6IUD - chains C and D of the 6 polymer chains in the assembly; structure by X-ray diffraction, 2.51 A resolution.

# Chain C (and D)
Name: SpoOJ regulator (Soj)
Organism: Helicobacter pylori (strain ATCC 700392 / 26695)
Notes: chain D of this document is another copy of the same molecule, construct and numbering; everything in this record applies to it too
Reference sequence: O25759 (O25759_HELPY); residues 1-264 here = UniProt positions 1-264
Sequence (276 residues; each row starts with the number of its first residue; numbers below 1 keep their minus sign (Met-11 is residue -11)):
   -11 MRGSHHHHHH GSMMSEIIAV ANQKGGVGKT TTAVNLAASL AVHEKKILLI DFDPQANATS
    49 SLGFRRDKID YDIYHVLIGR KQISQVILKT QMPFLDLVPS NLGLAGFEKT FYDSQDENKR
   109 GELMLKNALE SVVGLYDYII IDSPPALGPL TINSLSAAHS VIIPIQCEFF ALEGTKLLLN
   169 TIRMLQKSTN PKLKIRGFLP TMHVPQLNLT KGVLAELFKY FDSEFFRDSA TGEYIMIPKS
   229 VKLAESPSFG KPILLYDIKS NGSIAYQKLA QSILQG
Unresolved in the structure: -11 to 0
Construct notes: initiating methionine (-11); expression tag (-10 to 0)
Metal / ion sites: Mg2+: Thr18 (together with ADP)
Ligand contacts:
  - ADP (adenosine-5'-diphosphate), molecule 1: Lys12, Gly13, Gly14, Val15, Gly16, Lys17, Thr18, Thr19, Asn45, Met190, Ile225, Pro226, Lys227, Ser228, Val229, Leu231, Ala232
  - ADP, molecule 2: Lys12, Glu156, Phe158
From the paper describing this entry:
  - mutagenesis - K199E, K199E/K230E (Kd 308 nM), K230E: decreased binding to the 24-nt DNA strand
  - mutagenesis - K199E/K227E/K230E/K247E: abolished binding to the 24-nt DNA strand

# How chain C and chain D interact
Contacting residue pairs (36):
  Gln11(C) with Gln43(D)
  Lys12(C) with Asn45(D)
  Gly13(C) with Gly13(D); Gly14(D)
  Gly14(C) with Lys12(D); Gly13(D), hydrogen bond (backbone-backbone)
  Gln43(C) with Gln11(D); Lys12(D); Glu161(D)
  Asn45(C) with Phe158(D)
  Ser48(C) with Phe158(D)
  Ser49(C) with Phe158(D)
  Arg54(C) with Glu161(D), salt bridge
  Leu90(C) with Leu165(D), hydrophobic
  Glu96(C) with Glu96(D); Tyr100(D)
  Tyr100(C) with Glu96(D), hydrogen bond; Lys97(D); Tyr100(D), hydrophobic
  Pro133(C) with Pro133(D)
  Leu135(C) with Gln43(D)
  Pro137(C) with Glu96(D)
  Phe157(C) with Ser48(D); Pro235(D); Ser236(D)
  Phe158(C) with Asn45(D); Ser49(D)
  Glu161(C) with Gln43(D); Arg54(D), salt bridge
  Leu165(C) with Gln43(D)
  Leu197(C) with Ala232(D), hydrophobic; Glu233(D)
  Ala232(C) with Leu197(D), hydrophobic
  Pro235(C) with Phe157(D); Phe158(D), hydrophobic
  Ser236(C) with Phe157(D)
Interface residues without a listed pair, chain C (31 interface residues in all): Lys97, Gln103, Gly136, Glu156, Gly162, Leu195, Val229, Glu233
Interface residues without a listed pair, chain D (27 interface residues in all): Thr18, Leu90, Asp104, Leu195, Val229

# Summary
31 residues of chain C and 27 residues of chain D are in contact, with 2 hydrogen bonds and 2 salt bridges.
Polar pairs include Arg54(C)-Glu161(D), Tyr100(C)-Glu96(D) and Gly14(C)-Gly13(D). The paper reports that
K199E, K199E/K230E and K230E of chain C reduce binding to the 24-nt DNA strand; K199E/K227E/K230E/K247E of
chain C abolish binding to the 24-nt DNA strand.
Chain C and chain D are both SpoOJ regulator (Soj) (Helicobacter pylori (strain ATCC 700392 / 26695)); the
structure, Structure of Helicobacter pylori Soj-ADP complex bound to DNA, was determined by X-ray diffraction,
deposited together with 6IUC.
